Entry 6LA8 (X-ray diffraction, 3.40 A resolution); this record covers chains A and I of the 19 polymer chains in the assembly.

== Chain A ==
Name: Histone H3.1
From: Homo sapiens
Reference sequence: P68431 (H31_HUMAN); residues 0-135 here correspond to UniProt positions 1-136 (UniProt number = residue number + 1)
Chain sequence (136 residues; row label = number of the first residue in the row; numbering starts at 0):
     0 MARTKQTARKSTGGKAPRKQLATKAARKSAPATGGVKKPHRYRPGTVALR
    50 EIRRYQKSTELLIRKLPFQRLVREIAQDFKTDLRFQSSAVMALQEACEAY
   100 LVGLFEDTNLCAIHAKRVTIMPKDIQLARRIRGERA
Unresolved in the structure: 0-35
Swiss-Prot annotation at these positions:
  - modified residue: Arg2 (Asymmetric dimethylarginine), Thr3 (Phosphothreonine), Lys4 (Allysine), Gln5 (5-glutamyl dopamine), Thr6 (Phosphothreonine), Arg8 (Citrulline), Lys9 (N6,N6,N6-trimethyllysine), Ser10 (ADP-ribosylserine), Thr11 (Phosphothreonine), Lys14 (N6-(2-hydroxyisobutyryl)lysine), Arg17 (Asymmetric dimethylarginine), Lys18 (N6-(2-hydroxyisobutyryl)lysine), Lys23 (N6-(2-hydroxyisobutyryl)lysine), Arg26 (Citrulline), Lys27 (N6,N6,N6-trimethyllysine), Ser28 (ADP-ribosylserine), Lys36 (N6,N6,N6-trimethyllysine), Lys37 (N6-methyllysine), Tyr41 (Phosphotyrosine), Lys56 (N6,N6,N6-trimethyllysine) and 8 more in UniProt
  - lipidation: Lys18 (N6-decanoyllysine)

== Chain I ==
Molecule: 349-nt DNA strand
From: other sequences
Sequence (349 nucleotides; row label = number of the first residue in the row):
     1 CGCTGGAAAAAAAAAACGCATCCCGGTGCCGAGGCCGCTCAATTGGTCGT
    51 AGACAGCTCTAGCACCGCTTAAACGCACGTACGCGCTGTCTACCGCGTTT
   101 TAACCGCCACTAGAAGCGCTTACTAGTCTCCAGGCACGTGTGAGACCGGC
   151 ACATGAAAAAAAAAAGCATGCTCGAGTATGAAAAAAAAAACGCATCCCGG
   201 TGCCGAGGCCGCTCAATTGGTCGTAGACAGCTCTAGCACCGCTTAAACGC
   251 ACGTACGCGCTGTCTACCGCGTTTTAACCGCCACTAGAAGCGCTTACTAG
   301 TCTCCAGGCACGTGTGAGACCGGCACATGAAAAAAAAAACCAGCGGTAC
Bound ions: Ca2+ site 1 near DG2 (its only coordinating residue here); K+ site 1 near DT60 (its only coordinating residue here); Ca2+ site 2 near DG208 (its only coordinating residue here); K+ site 2 near DT234 (its only coordinating residue here); Ca2+ site 3 near DG308 (its only coordinating residue here); Ca2+ site 4: DA336 (shared with 1 residue of chain J)

== Interface between chain A and chain I ==
Pairs across the interface - 24 pairs, chain A then chain I:
  Arg40(A) - DA156(I)  sugar contact
  Tyr41(A) - DG155(I)  phosphate contact
  Tyr41(A) - DA156(I)  phosphate contact
  Arg42(A) - DA81(I)  salt bridge to the phosphate
  Arg42(A) - DA156(I)  hydrogen bond to the phosphate
  Pro43(A) - DT80(I)  phosphate contact
  Pro43(A) - DA81(I)  phosphate contact
  Thr45(A) - DG155(I)  phosphate contact
  Thr45(A) - DA156(I)  hydrogen bond to the phosphate
  Arg63(A) - DA72(I)  sugar contact
  Arg63(A) - DA73(I)  phosphate contact
  Arg72(A) - DC63(I)  salt bridge to the phosphate
  Arg83(A) - DG62(I)  phosphate contact
  Arg83(A) - DC63(I)  phosphate contact
  Phe84(A) - DG62(I)  sugar contact
  Phe84(A) - DC63(I)  hydrogen bond to the phosphate
  Gln85(A) - DG62(I)  phosphate contact
  Ser86(A) - DG62(I)  phosphate contact
  Arg116(A) - DG83(I)  phosphate contact
  Arg116(A) - DC84(I)  salt bridge to the phosphate
  Val117(A) - DG83(I)  hydrogen bond to the phosphate
  Thr118(A) - DC82(I)  phosphate contact
  Thr118(A) - DG83(I)  hydrogen bond to the phosphate
  Met120(A) - DG83(I)  phosphate contact
Interface residues without a listed pair, chain A (18 interface residues in all): His39, Lys115, Lys122
Interface residues without a listed pair, chain I (12 interface residues in all): DC78

== Overview ==
Chain A and chain I form an interface of 18 and 12 residues respectively, with 5 hydrogen bonds and 3 salt
bridges. Polar pairs include Arg42(A)-DA156(I), Thr45(A)-DA156(I) and Phe84(A)-DC63(I).
Here chain A is Histone H3.1 (Homo sapiens) and chain I is a 349-nt DNA strand (other sequences). Entry 6LA8
(349 bp di-nucleosome harboring cohesive DNA termini assembled with linker histone H1.0) was determined by
X-ray diffraction, deposited together with 6LA9, 6M3V and 6M44.
